Entry 8IFY (electron microscopy, 2.55 A resolution); this record covers chains A and C of the 5 polymer chains in the assembly.

[Chain A (and C)]
Protein: Spike glycoprotein
Source organism: Severe acute respiratory syndrome coronavirus 2
Notes: chain C of this document is another copy of the same molecule, construct and numbering; everything in this record applies to it too
UniProtKB: P0DTC2 (SPIKE_SARS2); aligned to UniProt positions 28-1143 over residues 30-1145 (the alignment contains insertions or deletions, so no single offset holds)
Chain sequence (1127 residues; row label = number of the first residue in the row):
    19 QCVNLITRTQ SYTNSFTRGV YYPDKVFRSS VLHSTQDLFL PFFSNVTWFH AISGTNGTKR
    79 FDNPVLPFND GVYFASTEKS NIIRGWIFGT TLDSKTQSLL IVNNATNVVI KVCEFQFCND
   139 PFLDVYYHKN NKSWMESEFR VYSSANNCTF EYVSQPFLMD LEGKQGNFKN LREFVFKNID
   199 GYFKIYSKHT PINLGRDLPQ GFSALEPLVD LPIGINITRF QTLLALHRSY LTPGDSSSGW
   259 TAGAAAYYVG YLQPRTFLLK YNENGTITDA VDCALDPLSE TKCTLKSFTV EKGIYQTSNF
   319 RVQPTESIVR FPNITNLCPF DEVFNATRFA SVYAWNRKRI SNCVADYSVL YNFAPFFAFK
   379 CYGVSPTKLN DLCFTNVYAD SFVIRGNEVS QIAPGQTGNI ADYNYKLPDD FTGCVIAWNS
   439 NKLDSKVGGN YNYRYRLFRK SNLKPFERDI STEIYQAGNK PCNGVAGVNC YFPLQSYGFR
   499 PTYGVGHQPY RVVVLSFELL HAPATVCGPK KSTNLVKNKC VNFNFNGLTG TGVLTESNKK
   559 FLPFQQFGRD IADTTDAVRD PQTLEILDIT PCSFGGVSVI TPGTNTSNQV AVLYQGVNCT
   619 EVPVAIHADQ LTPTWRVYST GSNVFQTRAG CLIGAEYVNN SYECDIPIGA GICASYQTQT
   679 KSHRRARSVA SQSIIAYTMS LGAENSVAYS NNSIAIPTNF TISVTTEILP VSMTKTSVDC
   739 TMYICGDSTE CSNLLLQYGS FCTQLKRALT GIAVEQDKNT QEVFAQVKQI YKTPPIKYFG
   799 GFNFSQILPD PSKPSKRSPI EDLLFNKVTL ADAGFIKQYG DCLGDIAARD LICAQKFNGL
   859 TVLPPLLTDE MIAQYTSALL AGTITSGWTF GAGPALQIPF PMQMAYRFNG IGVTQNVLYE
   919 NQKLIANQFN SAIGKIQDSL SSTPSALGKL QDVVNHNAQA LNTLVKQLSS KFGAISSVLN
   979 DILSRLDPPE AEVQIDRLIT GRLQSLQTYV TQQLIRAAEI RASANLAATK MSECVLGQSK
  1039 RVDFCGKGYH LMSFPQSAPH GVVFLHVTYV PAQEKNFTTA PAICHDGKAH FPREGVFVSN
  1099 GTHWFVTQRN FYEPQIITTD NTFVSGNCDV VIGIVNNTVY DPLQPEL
Not modelled in the structure: 19-29, 70-81, 142-152, 178-186, 211-214, 247-262, 622-640, 676-689, 828-847
Differences from the reference sequence: expression tag (19-29); variant D142 (Gly in P0DTC2), G213 (Val in P0DTC2), D339 (Gly in P0DTC2), F371 (Ser in P0DTC2), P373 (Ser in P0DTC2), F375 (Ser in P0DTC2), A376 (Thr in P0DTC2), N405 (Asp in P0DTC2), S408 (Arg in P0DTC2), N417 (Lys in P0DTC2), K440 (Asn in P0DTC2), R452 (Leu in P0DTC2), N477 (Ser in P0DTC2), K478 (Thr in P0DTC2), A484 (Glu in P0DTC2), V486 (Phe in P0DTC2), R498 (Gln in P0DTC2), Y501 (Asn in P0DTC2), H505 (Tyr in P0DTC2), G614 (Asp in P0DTC2), Y655 (His in P0DTC2), K679 (Asn in P0DTC2), H681 (Pro in P0DTC2), K764 (Asn in P0DTC2), Y796 (Asp in P0DTC2), H954 (Gln in P0DTC2), K969 (Asn in P0DTC2); engineered mutation P817 (Phe in P0DTC2), P892 (Ala in P0DTC2), P899 (Ala in P0DTC2), P942 (Ala in P0DTC2), P986 (Lys in P0DTC2), P987 (Val in P0DTC2)
Swiss-Prot annotation at these positions:
  - glycosylation: N63 (N-linked (GlcNAc...) (hybrid) asparagine), T678 (O-linked (GlcNAc...) threonine)
Disulfide bonds: C131-C166, C291-C301, C379-C432, C391-C525, C538-C590, C617-C649, C662-C671, C738-C760, C743-C749, C1032-C1043, C1082-C1126
Covalently attached groups: N-acetylglucosamine (NAG) linked to N282, N343, N603, N616, N1074

[Chain A / chain C interface]
Pairs across the interface - 107 pairs, chain A then chain C:
  Y40(A) with L560(C); F562(C), hydrophobic
  K43(A) with F562(C), hydrogen bond (side chain-backbone); Q563(C); Q564(C), hydrogen bond (backbone-backbone); F565(C)
  V44(A) with Q563(C), hydrogen bond (backbone-side chain); F565(C); R567(C)
  F45(A) with K558(C); F559(C), hydrophobic; Q563(C); F565(C), hydrogen bond (backbone-backbone); G566(C); R567(C), hydrogen bond (backbone-backbone)
  T167(A) with R357(C), hydrogen bond (backbone-side chain)
  F168(A) with N360(C)
  Y200(A) with P521(C)
  E224(A) with F562(C)
  P225(A) with F562(C), hydrophobic
  P230(A) with P521(C), hydrophobic
  N282(A) with K558(C)
  G283(A) with Q563(C)
  D737(A) with N317(C); R319(C), salt bridge
  M740(A) with R319(C); F592(C), hydrophobic
  G744(A) with R319(C)
  Q755(A) with S968(C); G971(C)
  Y756(A) with Q965(C); F970(C)
  S758(A) with T961(C); K964(C), hydrogen bond; Q965(C)
  F759(A) with Q965(C)
  Q762(A) with T961(C)
  K764(A) with Q314(C)
  R765(A) with Q957(C); T961(C)
  Q787(A) with A701(C); N703(C), hydrogen bond
  I788(A) with A701(C), hydrogen bond (backbone-backbone); E702(C); N703(C), hydrogen bond (backbone-backbone)
  Y789(A) with N703(C); V705(C), hydrophobic
  K790(A) with E702(C), salt bridge; N703(C), hydrogen bond (backbone-backbone)
  P792(A) with Y707(C), hydrophobic
  Y796(A) with Y707(C); N709(C)
  F797(A) with Y707(C)
  K854(A) with F592(C)
  F855(A) with P589(C), hydrophobic
  G857(A) with F592(C)
  P863(A) with A668(C), hydrogen bond (backbone-backbone)
  L864(A) with P665(C), hydrophobic; A668(C); G669(C), hydrogen bond (backbone-backbone)
  T866(A) with A668(C)
  M869(A) with G669(C); M697(C), hydrophobic; L699(C)
  Q872(A) with L699(C)
  Y873(A) with L699(C)
  T883(A) with V705(C); Y707(C)
  G889(A) with K1045(C), hydrogen bond (backbone-side chain)
  A890(A) with G1046(C)
  P892(A) with P1069(C)
  L894(A) with A713(C); P715(C), hydrophobic; E1072(C)
  Q895(A) with V705(C); A706(C); S711(C), hydrogen bond; I712(C); A713(C); N1074(C)
  I896(A) with Y707(C); S711(C)
  P897(A) with S708(C); N709(C); S711(C)
  F898(A) with Y707(C), hydrogen bond (backbone-side chain)
  Y904(A) with V1094(C); R1107(C)
  N907(A) with R1107(C)
  Q913(A) with P1090(C); R1107(C)
  N914(A) with F1089(C); S1123(C), hydrogen bond
  Y917(A) with P1079(C), hydrophobic; F1089(C), hydrophobic
  E918(A) with V1128(C)
  K921(A) with I1130(C)
  V963(A) with A570(C), hydrophobic
  K964(A) with D571(C)
  N978(A) with T547(C)
  Q1002(A) with Q1002(C)
  Q1005(A) with T1006(C)
  R1019(A) with E1017(C), salt bridge
  S1030(A) with V1040(C)
  E1031(A) with R1039(C), salt bridge; V1040(C)
  R1039(A) with R1039(C)
Also at the interface, not in a pair above, chain A (86 interface residues in all): D42, R46, V49, C166, G199, I231, T284, T739, G757, K786, L858, T859, L861, P862, W886, M900, Q920, N960, L1012, I1013, T1027, L1034, G1035
Also at the interface, not in a pair above, chain C (84 interface residues in all): K557, I569, Q613, G614, R646, A647, G667, T696, G700, S704, N710, K969, S1003, Q1010, I1013, D1041, Y1047, V1068, T1077, A1078, F1121, V1129

[Overview]
The interface between chain A and chain C involves 86 residues on one side and 84 on the other; the contacts
include 17 hydrogen bonds and 4 salt bridges. Polar pairs include D737(A)-R319(C), K790(A)-E702(C) and
R1019(A)-E1017(C).
Chain A and chain C are both Spike glycoprotein (Severe acute respiratory syndrome coronavirus 2); the
structure, Cryo-EM structure of SARS-CoV-2 Omicron BA.4/5 spike protein in complex with white-tailed deer
ACE2, was determined by electron microscopy, deposited together with 8HFX, 8HFY, 8HFZ, 8HG0 and 8IFZ.
